7Y7I - chains C and I of the 12 polymer chains in the assembly; structure by electron microscopy, 3.42 A resolution.

Chain C:
Protein: Histone H2A type 1-B/E
From: Homo sapiens
Notes: engineered mutation(s): L51M, L58M, L93M
UniProtKB: P04908 (H2A1B_HUMAN); residues 1-130 here = UniProt positions 1-130
Amino-acid sequence (130 residues; row label = number of the first residue in the row):
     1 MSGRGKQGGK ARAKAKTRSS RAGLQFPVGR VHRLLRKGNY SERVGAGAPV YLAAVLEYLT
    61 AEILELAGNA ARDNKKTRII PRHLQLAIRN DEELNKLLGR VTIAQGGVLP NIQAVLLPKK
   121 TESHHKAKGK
Not modelled in the structure: 1-11, 119-130
UniProt features mapped onto this chain:
  - modified residue: Ser2 (N-acetylserine), Arg4 (Citrulline), Lys6 (N6-(2-hydroxyisobutyryl)lysine), Lys10 (N6-(2-hydroxyisobutyryl)lysine), Lys14 (N6-(beta-hydroxybutyryl)lysine), Lys37 (N6-(2-hydroxyisobutyryl)lysine), Lys75 (N6-(2-hydroxyisobutyryl)lysine), Lys76 (N6-(2-hydroxyisobutyryl)lysine), Lys96 (N6-(2-hydroxyisobutyryl)lysine), Gln105 (N5-methylglutamine), Lys119 (N6-(2-hydroxyisobutyryl)lysine), Lys120 (N6-crotonyllysine), Thr121 (Phosphothreonine), Lys126 (N6-crotonyllysine)
  - cross-link (Glycyl lysine isopeptide (Lys-Gly)): Lys14 (interchain with G-Cter in ubiquitin), Lys16 (interchain with G-Cter in ubiquitin), Lys120 (interchain with G-Cter in ubiquitin)
  - mutagenesis: Ser2 (S2A: Blocks the inhibition of transcription by RPS6KA5/MSK1)

Chain I:
Molecule: Chains: I
From: synthetic construct
Sequence (143 nucleotides; each row starts with the number of its first residue):
     2 TCAGAATCCC GGTGCCGAGG CCGCTCAATT GGTCGTAGAC AGCTCTAGCA CCGCTTAAAC
    62 GCACGTACGC GCTGTCCCCC GCGTTTTAAC CGCCAAGGGG ATTACTCCCT AGTCTCCAGG
   122 CACGAGTCAG ATATATACAT CGA

Interface between chain C and chain I:
Pairs across the interface (12):
  Arg12(C) - DT30(I)  hydrogen bond to the base
  Arg12(C) - DT31(I)  hydrogen bond to the base
  Arg12(C) - DG32(I)  phosphate contact
  Lys16(C) - DT30(I)  phosphate contact
  Lys16(C) - DT31(I)  phosphate contact
  Thr17(C) - DT30(I)  sugar contact
  Arg18(C) - DT30(I)  salt bridge to the phosphate
  Arg21(C) - DT31(I)  salt bridge to the phosphate
  Gly29(C) - DT30(I)  phosphate contact
  Arg33(C) - DA29(I)  salt bridge to the phosphate
  Arg78(C) - DA19(I)  sugar contact
  Arg78(C) - DG20(I)  salt bridge to the phosphate
Also at the interface, not in a pair above, chain C (12 interface residues in all): Ala13, Lys14, Ala15, Arg43
Also at the interface, not in a pair above, chain I (7 interface residues in all): DA38

In short:
12 residues of chain C and 7 residues of chain I are in contact; the contacts include 2 hydrogen bonds and 4
salt bridges. Among the polar pairs are Arg12(C)-DT30(I), Arg12(C)-DT31(I) and Arg18(C)-DT30(I). Curated
annotation (UniProt) lists one mutagenesis site on chain C.
Here chain C is Histone H2A type 1-B/E (Homo sapiens) and chain I is Chains: I (synthetic construct). Entry
7Y7I (chicken KNL2 in complex with the CENP-A nucleosome) was determined by electron microscopy.
